5ELZ - chain A; structure by X-ray diffraction, 1.80 A resolution.

# Chain A
Name: Type II pantothenate kinase
From: Staphylococcus aureus
Notes: EC 2.7.1.33
UniProtKB: Q8NVG0 (COAW_STAAW); numbering as in UniProt (aligned over 1-267)
Amino-acid sequence (273 residues; numbered 1 to 273; the number before each row is that of its first residue):
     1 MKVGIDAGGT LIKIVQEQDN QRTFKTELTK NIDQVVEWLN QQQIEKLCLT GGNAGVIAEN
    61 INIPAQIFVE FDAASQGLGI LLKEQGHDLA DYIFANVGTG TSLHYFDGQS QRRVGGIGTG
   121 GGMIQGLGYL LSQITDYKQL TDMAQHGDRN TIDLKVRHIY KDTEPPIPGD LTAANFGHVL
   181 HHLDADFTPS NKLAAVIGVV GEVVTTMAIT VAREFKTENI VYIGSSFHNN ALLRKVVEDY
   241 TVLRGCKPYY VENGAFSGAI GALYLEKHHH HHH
Disordered / not traced: 1
Differences from the reference sequence: expression tag (268-273)
Curated features (UniProtKB/Swiss-Prot):
  - active site: Glu70 (Proton acceptor)
  - binding site (ATP): Asp6 to Lys13, Thr99, Gly121 to Gln125, Tyr137, Ser225

# In short
UniProt lists active-site residue Glu70 and 16 ATP-binding residues.
Chain A is Type II pantothenate kinase (Staphylococcus aureus); the structure, Staphylococcus aureus Type II
pantothenate kinase in complex with a pantothenate analog, was determined by X-ray diffraction (same
publication as 5JIC, 4M7X and 4M7Y).
